PDB entry 7CNO | X-ray diffraction, 2.50 A resolution | chains A and G of the 6 polymer chains in the assembly

== Chain A ==
Molecule: Tubulin alpha-1B chain
From: Sus scrofa
UniProtKB: Q2XVP4 (TBA1B_PIG); numbering as in UniProt (aligned over 1-451)
Chain sequence (451 residues; each row starts with the number of its first residue):
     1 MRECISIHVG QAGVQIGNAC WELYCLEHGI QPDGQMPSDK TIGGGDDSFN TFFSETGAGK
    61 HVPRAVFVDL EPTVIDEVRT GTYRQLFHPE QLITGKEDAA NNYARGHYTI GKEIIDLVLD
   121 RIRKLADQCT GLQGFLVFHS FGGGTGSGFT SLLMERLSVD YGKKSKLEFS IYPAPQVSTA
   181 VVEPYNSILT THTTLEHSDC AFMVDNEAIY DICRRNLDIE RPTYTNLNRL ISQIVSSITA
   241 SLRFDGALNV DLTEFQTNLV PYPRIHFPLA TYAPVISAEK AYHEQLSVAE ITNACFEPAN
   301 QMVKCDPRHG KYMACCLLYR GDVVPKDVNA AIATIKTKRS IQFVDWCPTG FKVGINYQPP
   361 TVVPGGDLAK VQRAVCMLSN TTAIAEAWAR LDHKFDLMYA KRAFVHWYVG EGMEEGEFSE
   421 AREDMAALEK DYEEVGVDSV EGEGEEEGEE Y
Unresolved in the structure: 438-451
UniProt features mapped onto this chain:
  - motif: Met1 to Cys4 (MREC motif)
  - active site: Glu254
  - binding site (GTP): Gly10, Gln11, Ala12, Gln15, Glu71, Ala99, Ser140, Gly143, Gly144, Thr145, Gly146, Thr179, Glu183, Asn206, Tyr224, Asn228, Leu252
  - binding site (Mg(2+)): Glu71
  - site: Tyr451 (Involved in polymerization)
  - modified residue: Lys40 (N6,N6,N6-trimethyllysine), Ser48 (Phosphoserine), Ser232 (Phosphoserine), Tyr282 (3'-nitrotyrosine), Arg339 (Omega-N-methylarginine), Ser439 (Phosphoserine), Glu443 (5-glutamyl polyglutamate), Glu445 (5-glutamyl polyglutamate), Tyr451 (3'-nitrotyrosine)
  - cross-link (Glycyl lysine isopeptide (Lys-Gly)): Lys326 (interchain with G-Cter in ubiquitin), Lys370 (interchain with G-Cter in ubiquitin)
Ion coordination: Ca2+: Asp39, Thr41, Gly44, Glu55
Ligand contacts: GTP: Val9, Gly10, Gln11, Ala12, Gln15, Ile16, Asp69, Glu71, Asp98, Ala99, Ala100, Asn101, Ser140, Gly142, Gly143, Gly144, Thr145, Gly146, Ile171, Pro173, Val177, Ser178, Thr179, Glu183, Asn206, Tyr224, Leu227, Asn228, Ile231

== Chain G ==
Molecule: Tubulin tyrosine ligase
From: Gallus gallus
UniProtKB: E1BQ43 (E1BQ43_CHICK); residue numbers follow UniProt; this construct covers 1-378
Chain sequence (384 residues; each row starts with the number of its first residue):
     1 MYTFVVRDEN SSVYAEVSRL LLATGQWKRL RKDNPRFNLM LGERNRLPFG RLGHEPGLVQ
    61 LVNYYRGADK LCRKASLVKL IKTSPELSES CTWFPESYVI YPTNLKTPVA PAQNGIRHLI
   121 NNTRTDEREV FLAAYNRRRE GREGNVWIAK SSAGAKGEGI LISSEASELL DFIDEQGQVH
   181 VIQKYLEKPL LLEPGHRKFD IRSWVLVDHL YNIYLYREGV LRTSSEPYNS ANFQDKTCHL
   241 TNHCIQKEYS KNYGRYEEGN EMFFEEFNQY LMDALNTTLE NSILLQIKHI IRSCLMCIEP
   301 AISTKHLHYQ SFQLFGFDFM VDEELKVWLI EVNGAPACAQ KLYAELCQGI VDVAISSVFP
   361 LADTGQKTSQ PTSIFIKLHH HHHH
Unresolved in the structure: 103-125, 152-157, 175-178, 363-371, 381-384
Differences from the reference sequence: expression tag (379-384)
Ligand contacts: AMP-PCP (ACP; phosphomethylphosphonic acid adenylate ester): Lys74, Ile148, Lys150, Gln183, Lys184, Tyr185, Leu186, Lys198, Asp200, Arg202, Arg222, His239, Leu240, Thr241, Asn242, Asp318, Met320, Ile330, Glu331, Asn333

== Chain A / chain G interface ==
Residue-residue contacts (21; chain A residue first):
  Gln176(A) - Pro56(G)
  Glu207(A) - His54(G)  salt bridge
  Glu297(A) - His306(G)
  Lys304(A) - Gly53(G)  hydrogen bond (side chain-backbone)
  Lys304(A) - His54(G)
  Lys304(A) - His308(G)
  Asp306(A) - Arg66(G)
  Asp306(A) - Leu307(G)
  Arg308(A) - Pro300(G)  hydrogen bond (side chain-backbone)
  Arg308(A) - Ala301(G)  hydrogen bond (side chain-backbone)
  Arg308(A) - Ile302(G)
  Arg308(A) - Ser303(G)  hydrogen bond (side chain-backbone)
  Arg308(A) - Leu307(G)
  His309(A) - Arg66(G)  hydrogen bond (side chain-backbone)
  His309(A) - Ala301(G)  hydrogen bond (side chain-backbone)
  Ser340(A) - Ala301(G)
  Glu386(A) - Gly50(G)
  Glu386(A) - Arg66(G)  salt bridge
  Arg390(A) - Gly50(G)
  Arg390(A) - His54(G)  hydrogen bond
  His393(A) - Arg51(G)
Also at the interface, not in a pair above, chain A (15 interface residues in all): Pro298, Cys305, Lys338, Lys394
Also at the interface, not in a pair above, chain G (16 interface residues in all): Asp33, Glu55, Gly67

== Overview ==
The interface between chain A and chain G involves 15 residues on one side and 16 on the other, with 7
hydrogen bonds and 2 salt bridges. Polar pairs include Glu207(A)-His54(G), Glu386(A)-Arg66(G) and
Lys304(A)-Gly53(G). Chain A binds GTP. Ligands of chain G: AMP-PCP.
Here chain A is Tubulin alpha-1B chain (Sus scrofa) and chain G is Tubulin tyrosine ligase (Gallus gallus).
Entry 7CNO (Phomopsin A in complex with tubulin) was determined by X-ray diffraction together with 7CNM and
7CNN from the same study.
